Entry 4ZBR (X-ray diffraction, 2.19 A resolution); this record covers chain A.

# Chain A
Protein: Serum albumin
From: Equus caballus
UniProtKB: F7BAY6 (F7BAY6_HORSE); residues 1-583 here correspond to UniProt positions 25-607 (UniProt number = residue number + 24)
Amino-acid sequence (583 residues; numbered 1 to 583; the number before each row is that of its first residue):
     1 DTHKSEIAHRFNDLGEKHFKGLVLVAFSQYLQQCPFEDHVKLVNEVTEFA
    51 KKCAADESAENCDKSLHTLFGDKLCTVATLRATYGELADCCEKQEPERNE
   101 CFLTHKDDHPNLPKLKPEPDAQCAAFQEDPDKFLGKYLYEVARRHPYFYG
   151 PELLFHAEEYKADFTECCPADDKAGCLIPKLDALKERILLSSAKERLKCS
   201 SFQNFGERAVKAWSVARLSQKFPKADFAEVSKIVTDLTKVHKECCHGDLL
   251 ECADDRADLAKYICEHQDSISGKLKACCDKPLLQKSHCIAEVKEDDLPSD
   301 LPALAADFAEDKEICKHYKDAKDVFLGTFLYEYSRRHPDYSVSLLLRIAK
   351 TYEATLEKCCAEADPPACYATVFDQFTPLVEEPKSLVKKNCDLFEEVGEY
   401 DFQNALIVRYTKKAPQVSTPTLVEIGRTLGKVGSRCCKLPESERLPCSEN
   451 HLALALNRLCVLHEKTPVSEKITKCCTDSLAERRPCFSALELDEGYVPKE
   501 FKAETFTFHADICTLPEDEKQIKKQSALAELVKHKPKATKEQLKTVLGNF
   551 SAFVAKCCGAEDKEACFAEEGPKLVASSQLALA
Unresolved in the structure: 1-3
Disulfides: C53-C62, C75-C91, C90-C101, C123-C168, C167-C176, C199-C245, C244-C252, C264-C278, C277-C288, C315-C360, C359-C368, C391-C437, C436-C447, C460-C476, C475-C486, C513-C558, C557-C566
Ligand contacts:
  - diclofenac (DIF; 2-[2,6-dichlorophenyl)amino]benzeneacetic acid): L393, V397, D401, N404, A405, V408, R409, K540, E541, L543, K544
  - (2S)-2-hydroxybutanedioic acid (LMR), molecule 1: L189, L190, A193, T428, L454, A455, R458
  - (2S)-2-hydroxybutanedioic acid (LMR), molecule 2: K194, W213, R217, K221, N450, H451, L454
  - malonate ion (MLI): R208, K211, A212, V215, F227, D323, G327
  - naproxen (NPS; (2S)-2-(6-methoxynaphthalen-2-yl)propanoic acid), molecule 1: R208, A209, A212, D323, L326, G327, L330, L346, A349, K350, S479, L480, A481
  - naproxen (NPS), molecule 2: L386, V387, N390, C391, F402, L406, R409, Y410, K413, L429, V432, G433, C437, S448, L452, R484, F487, S488
  - succinic acid (SIN): Y149, L218, I233, L237, R256, L259, I263, S286, I289, A290

# In short
Ligands of chain A: diclofenac, naproxen, succinic acid, (2S)-2-hydroxybutanedioic acid and malonate ion.
Chain A is Serum albumin (Equus caballus); the structure, Crystal Structure of Equine Serum Albumin in complex
with Diclofenac and Naproxen, was determined by X-ray diffraction, deposited together with 4ZBQ and 5DBY.
